Entry 8W7F (X-ray diffraction, 2.30 A resolution); this record covers chains A and B of the 4 polymer chains in the assembly.

[Chain A]
Name: FI05204p
Organism: Drosophila melanogaster
Notes: EC 1.1.3.15, 1.1.99.2
UniProt: Q9VJ28 (Q9VJ28_DROME); residues 37-451 here correspond to UniProt positions 41-455 (UniProt number = residue number + 4)
Amino-acid sequence (415 residues; row label = number of the first residue in the row):
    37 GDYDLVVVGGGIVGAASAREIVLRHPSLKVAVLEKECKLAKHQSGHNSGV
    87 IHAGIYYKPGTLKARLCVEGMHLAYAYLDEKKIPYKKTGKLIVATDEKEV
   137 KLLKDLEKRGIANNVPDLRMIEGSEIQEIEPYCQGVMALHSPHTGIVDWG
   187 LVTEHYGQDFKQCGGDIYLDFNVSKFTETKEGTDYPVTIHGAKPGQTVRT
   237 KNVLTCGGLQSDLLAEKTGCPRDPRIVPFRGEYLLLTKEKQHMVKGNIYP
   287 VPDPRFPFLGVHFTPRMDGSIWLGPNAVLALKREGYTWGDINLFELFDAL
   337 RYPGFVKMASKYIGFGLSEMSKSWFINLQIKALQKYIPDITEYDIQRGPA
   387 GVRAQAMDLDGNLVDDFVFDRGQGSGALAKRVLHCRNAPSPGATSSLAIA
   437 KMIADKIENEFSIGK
Not modelled in the structure: 37, 218, 410-412, 451
Residues lining bound ligands: FAD (flavin-adenine dinucleotide): V44, G45, G46, G47, I48, V49, G50, L69, E70, K71, E72, H78, Q79, S80, H82, N83, S84, G85, V86, H88, W185, F207, N208, V209, C242, G243, G244, Q246, L250, G267, Y269, P311, G387, V388, R389, P427, G428, A429, T430
Reported in the primary citation:
  - mutagenesis - P290L: abolished catalytic activity

[Chain B]
Name: FI05204p
Organism: Drosophila melanogaster
Notes: EC 1.1.3.15, 1.1.99.2
UniProt: Q9VJ28 (Q9VJ28_DROME); residues 41-455 here = UniProt positions 41-455
Amino-acid sequence (415 residues; each row starts with the number of its first residue):
    41 GDYDLVVVGGGIVGAASAREIVLRHPSLKVAVLEKECKLAKHQSGHNSGV
    91 IHAGIYYKPGTLKARLCVEGMHLAYAYLDEKKIPYKKTGKLIVATDEKEV
   141 KLLKDLEKRGIANNVPDLRMIEGSEIQEIEPYCQGVMALHSPHTGIVDWG
   191 LVTEHYGQDFKQCGGDIYLDFNVSKFTETKEGTDYPVTIHGAKPGQTVRT
   241 KNVLTCGGLQSDLLAEKTGCPRDPRIVPFRGEYLLLTKEKQHMVKGNIYP
   291 VPDPRFPFLGVHFTPRMDGSIWLGPNAVLALKREGYTWGDINLFELFDAL
   341 RYPGFVKMASKYIGFGLSEMSKSWFINLQIKALQKYIPDITEYDIQRGPA
   391 GVRAQAMDLDGNLVDDFVFDRGQGSGALAKRVLHCRNAPSPGATSSLAIA
   441 KMIADKIENEFSIGK
Not modelled in the structure: 221-222, 455
Residues lining bound ligands: FAD (flavin-adenine dinucleotide): V48, G49, G50, G51, I52, V53, G54, L73, E74, K75, E76, H82, Q83, S84, H86, N87, S88, G89, V90, H92, W189, F211, N212, V213, C246, G247, G248, Q250, L254, G271, Y273, P315, G391, V392, R393, P431, G432, A433, T434
Reported in the primary citation:
  - self-association interface (contacts with another copy of this molecule): C77
  - binding site for flavin-adenine dinucleotide: S88, V90, H92
  - mutagenesis - A56D, H92A, H92R, H92Y, G110D, Y117C, G175V, G205D, G205V, S251L, R270Q, R270W, Y289A, P290L, H302A: abolished catalytic activity
  - mutagenesis - C77A, S88A, S181Y, K233N, F355C, R393A, A394V: decreased catalytic activity
  - catalytic residues: H92 (proposed by the authors, not directly observed)
  - mutagenesis - K130R, A134P, G150V, E170D, E170G, C173R, A178V, V284E, E324K, H424P: abolished expression
  - mutagenesis - G49D, G51R, G54R, K75E, W189C, C246R, G248A, G248V, S430Y, P431R: abolished binding to flavin-adenine dinucleotide
  - mutagenesis - H92R, H92Y: unchanged binding to flavin-adenine dinucleotide

[Interface between chain A and chain B]
Residue-residue contacts - 18 pairs, chain A then chain B:
  V342(A) - F365(B)  hydrophobic
  A345(A) - F365(B)  hydrophobic
  S346(A) - F365(B)
  S346(A) - N367(B)  hydrogen bond (backbone-side chain)
  S346(A) - L368(B)
  I349(A) - S361(B)
  I349(A) - W364(B)  hydrophobic
  I349(A) - F365(B)  hydrophobic
  L353(A) - L357(B)
  L353(A) - S361(B)
  S357(A) - I353(B)
  S357(A) - L357(B)
  F361(A) - V346(B)
  F361(A) - A349(B)  hydrophobic
  F361(A) - S350(B)
  N363(A) - S350(B)  hydrogen bond (side chain-backbone)
  L364(A) - S350(B)
  L364(A) - I353(B)  hydrophobic
Interface residues without a listed pair, chain A (11 interface residues in all): K347, W360

[Summary]
11 residues of chain A and 10 residues of chain B are in contact, with 2 hydrogen bonds. Polar contacts
include S346(A)-N367(B) and N363(A)-S350(B). Bound to chain A: flavin-adenine dinucleotide. From the paper:
the catalytic residue H92(B); A56D, H92A and H92R of chain B, among others, abolish catalytic activity; 43
substitutions were tested in all.
Both chains are FI05204p (Drosophila melanogaster). Entry 8W7F (Structure of Drosophila melanogaster
L-2-hydroxyglutarate dehydrogenase bound with FAD and a sulfate ion) was determined by X-ray diffraction (same
publication as 8W75 and 8W78).
